Entry 6OW3 (X-ray diffraction, 2.77 A resolution); this record covers chains A and C of the 9 polymer chains in the assembly.

# Chain A
Molecule: DNA-directed RNA polymerase subunit alpha
Organism: Thermus thermophilus
Notes: EC 2.7.7.6
UniProt: Q9Z9H6 (RPOA_THETH); residues 1-315 here = UniProt positions 1-315
Sequence (315 residues; each row starts with the number of its first residue):
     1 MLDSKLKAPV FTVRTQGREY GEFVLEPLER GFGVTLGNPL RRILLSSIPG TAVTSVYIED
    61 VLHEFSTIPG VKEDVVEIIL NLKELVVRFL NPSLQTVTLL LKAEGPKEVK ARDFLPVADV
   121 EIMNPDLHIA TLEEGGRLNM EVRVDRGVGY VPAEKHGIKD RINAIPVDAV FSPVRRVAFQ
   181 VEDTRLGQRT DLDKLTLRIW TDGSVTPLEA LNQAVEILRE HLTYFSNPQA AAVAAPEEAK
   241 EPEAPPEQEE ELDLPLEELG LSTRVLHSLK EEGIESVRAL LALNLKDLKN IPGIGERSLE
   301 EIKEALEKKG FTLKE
Disordered / not traced: 1-3, 230-315

# Chain C
Molecule: DNA-directed RNA polymerase subunit beta
Organism: Thermus thermophilus
Notes: EC 2.7.7.6
UniProt: Q8RQE9 (RPOB_THET8); residue numbers follow UniProt; this construct covers 1-1119
Sequence (1119 residues; numbered 1 to 1119; the number before each row is that of its first residue):
     1 MEIKRFGRIR EVIPLPPLTE IQVESYRRAL QADVPPEKRE NVGIQAAFRE TFPIEEEDKG
    61 KGGLVLDFLE YRLGEPPFPQ DECREKDLTY QAPLYARLQL IHKDTGLIKE DEVFLGHIPL
   121 MTEDGSFIIN GADRVIVSQI HRSPGVYFTP DPARPGRYIA SIIPLPKRGP WIDLEVEPNG
   181 VVSMKVNKRK FPLVLLLRVL GYDQETLARE LGAYGELVQG LMDESVFAMR PEEALIRLFT
   241 LLRPGDPPKR DKAVAYVYGL IADPRRYDLG EAGRYKAEEK LGIRLSGRTL ARFEDGEFKD
   301 EVFLPTLRYL FALTAGVPGH EVDDIDHLGN RRIRTVGELM TDQFRVGLAR LARGVRERML
   361 MGSEDSLTPA KLVNSRPLEA AIREFFSRSQ LSQFKDETNP LSSLRHKRRI SALGPGGLTR
   421 ERAGFDVRDV HRTHYGRICP VETPEGANIG LITSLAAYAR VDELGFIRTP YRRVVGGVVT
   481 DEVVYMTATE EDRYTIAQAN TPLEGNRIAA ERVVARRKGE PVIVSPEEVE FMDVSPKQVF
   541 SVNTNLIPFL EHDDANRALM GSNMQTQAVP LIRAQAPVVM TGLEERVVRD SLAALYAEED
   601 GEVAKVDGNR IVVRYEDGRL VEYPLRRFYR SNQGTALDQR PRVVVGQRVR KGDLLADGPA
   661 SENGFLALGQ NVLVAIMPFD GYNFEDAIVI SEELLKRDFY TSIHIERYEI EARDTKLGPE
   721 RITRDIPHLS EAALRDLDEE GVVRIGAEVK PGDILVGRTS FKGESEPTPE ERLLRSIFGE
   781 KARDVKDTSL RVPPGEGGIV VRTVRLRRGD PGVELKPGVR EVVRVYVAQK RKLQVGDKLA
   841 NRHGNKGVVA KILPVEDMPH LPDGTPVDVI LNPLGVPSRM NLGQILETHL GLAGYFLGQR
   901 YISPIFDGAK EPEIKELLAQ AFEVYFGKRK GEGFGVDKRE VEVLRRAEKL GLVTPGKTPE
   961 EQLKELFLQG KVVLYDGRTG EPIEGPIVVG QMFIMKLYHM VEDKMHARST GPYSLITQQP
  1021 LGGKAQFGGQ RFGEMEVWAL EAYGAAHTLQ EMLTLKSDDI EGRNAAYEAI IKGEDVPEPS
  1081 VPESFRVLVK ELQALALDVQ TLDEKDNPVD IFEGLASKR
Disordered / not traced: 57-63, 1119

# Interface between chain A and chain C
Pairs across the interface - 80 pairs, chain A then chain C:
  E22(A) - F934(C)
  N38(A) - G977(C)  hydrogen bond (side chain-backbone)
  N38(A) - R978(C)  hydrogen bond (side chain-backbone)
  N38(A) - T979(C)  hydrogen bond (side chain-backbone)
  N38(A) - G980(C)  hydrogen bond (side chain-backbone)
  R41(A) - H860(C)  hydrogen bond
  R41(A) - G864(C)
  R42(A) - E856(C)  hydrogen bond (side chain-backbone)
  R42(A) - D857(C)  salt bridge
  R42(A) - G977(C)
  R42(A) - R978(C)
  S46(A) - E856(C)
  L62(A) - I745(C)
  L62(A) - G746(C)
  H63(A) - G746(C)
  H63(A) - I799(C)
  H63(A) - V800(C)
  H63(A) - V801(C)
  E64(A) - K830(C)  salt bridge
  F65(A) - F628(C)
  F65(A) - I703(C)  hydrophobic
  F65(A) - V801(C)  hydrophobic
  F65(A) - A828(C)  hydrophobic
  T67(A) - G608(C)
  T67(A) - N609(C)  hydrogen bond
  I68(A) - D607(C)
  P69(A) - D607(C)
  G70(A) - D607(C)  hydrogen bond (backbone-side chain)
  V71(A) - D607(C)  hydrogen bond (backbone-side chain)
  V71(A) - G608(C)  hydrogen bond (backbone-backbone)
  K72(A) - V606(C)
  K72(A) - G608(C)
  K72(A) - P641(C)
  K72(A) - V643(C)  hydrogen bond (side chain-backbone)
  D74(A) - R627(C)  salt bridge
  D74(A) - R640(C)
  L80(A) - R573(C)
  L80(A) - D698(C)
  K83(A) - K696(C)  hydrogen bond (side chain-backbone)
  K83(A) - D698(C)  salt bridge
  E133(A) - K605(C)  salt bridge
  E133(A) - V606(C)  hydrogen bond (side chain-backbone)
  E133(A) - D607(C)
  E133(A) - R610(C)  salt bridge
  E133(A) - V645(C)
  E134(A) - K605(C)  hydrogen bond (backbone-side chain)
  Y150(A) - E692(C)
  Y150(A) - L695(C)
  Y150(A) - K696(C)
  Y150(A) - K832(C)
  E154(A) - K832(C)
  I162(A) - R744(C)
  N163(A) - R744(C)
  D168(A) - D698(C)
  D168(A) - K832(C)  salt bridge
  R176(A) - D863(C)  salt bridge
  R176(A) - G864(C)
  R176(A) - T865(C)
  V177(A) - G864(C)
  A178(A) - P862(C)
  A178(A) - D863(C)
  A178(A) - G864(C)
  F179(A) - R939(C)  hydrogen bond (backbone-side chain)
  Q180(A) - R929(C)  hydrogen bond
  Q180(A) - F934(C)
  Q180(A) - G935(C)  hydrogen bond (side chain-backbone)
  Q180(A) - D937(C)
  V181(A) - D937(C)  hydrogen bond (backbone-side chain)
  V181(A) - K938(C)  hydrogen bond (backbone-backbone)
  V181(A) - R939(C)
  E182(A) - F934(C)
  E182(A) - G935(C)  hydrogen bond (side chain-backbone)
  E182(A) - K938(C)
  D183(A) - K938(C)
  D191(A) - K938(C)  salt bridge
  L192(A) - K938(C)
  D193(A) - K938(C)  salt bridge
  T196(A) - F934(C)
  R198(A) - E932(C)  salt bridge
  R198(A) - F934(C)
Interface residues without a listed pair, chain A (47 interface residues in all): R30, V34, L45, S66, V76, T131, K159, V170, W200
Interface residues without a listed pair, chain C (52 interface residues in all): I572, R642, V644, Q829, V855, V936, D976

# In short
Chain A and chain C form an interface of 47 and 52 residues respectively; the contacts include 20 hydrogen
bonds and 11 salt bridges. Polar pairs include R42(A)-D857(C), E64(A)-K830(C) and D74(A)-R627(C).
Here chain A is DNA-directed RNA polymerase subunit alpha and chain C is DNA-directed RNA polymerase subunit
beta, both from Thermus thermophilus. Entry 6OW3 (X-ray crystal structure of a bacterial reiterative
transcription complex of pyrG promoter variant -1T) was determined by X-ray diffraction, deposited together
with 6OVR, 6OVY, 6OY5, 6OY6, 6OY7, 6P70 and 6P71.
